3DI2 - chains A and B; structure by X-ray diffraction, 2.70 A resolution.

[Chain A]
Molecule: Interleukin-7
From: Homo sapiens
Notes: fragment: to 177
Reference sequence: P13232 (IL7_HUMAN); residues 1-152 here correspond to UniProt positions 26-177 (UniProt number = residue number + 25)
Sequence (154 residues; each row starts with the number of its first residue; numbers below 1 keep their minus sign (Met-1 is residue -1)):
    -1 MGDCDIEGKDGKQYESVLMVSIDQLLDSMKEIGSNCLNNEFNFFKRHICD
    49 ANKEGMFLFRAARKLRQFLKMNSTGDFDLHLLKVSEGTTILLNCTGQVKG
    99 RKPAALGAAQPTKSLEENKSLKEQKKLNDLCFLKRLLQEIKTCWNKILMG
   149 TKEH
Disordered / not traced: -1 to 7, 92-121
Construct notes: expression tag (-1 to 0); engineered mutation Ala106 (Glu131 in P13232)
Swiss-Prot annotation at these positions:
  - glycosylation (N-linked (GlcNAc...) asparagine): Asn70, Asn91, Asn116
Disulfides: Cys34-Cys129, Cys47-Cys141
From the paper describing this entry:
  - contacts within the chain: Thr86-Trp142
  - mutagenesis - E106A: unchanged binding to Interleukin-7 receptor subunit alpha (chain B)

[Chain B]
Molecule: Interleukin-7 receptor subunit alpha
From: Homo sapiens
Notes: fragment: to 239 (ligand binding ectodomain)
Reference sequence: P16871 (IL7RA_HUMAN); residues 1-219 here correspond to UniProt positions 21-239 (UniProt number = residue number + 20)
Sequence (223 residues; row label = number of the first residue in the row; numbers below 1 keep their minus sign (Gly-3 is residue -3)):
    -3 GSHMESGYAQNGDLEDAELDDYSFSCYSQLEVNGSQHSLTCAFEDPDVNT
    47 TNLEFEICGALVEVKCLNFRKLQEIYFIETKKFLLIGKSNICVKVGEKSL
    97 TCKKIDLTTIVKPEAPFDLSVVYREGANDFVVTFNTSHLQKKYVKVLMHD
   147 VAYRQEKDENKWTHVNLSSTKLTLLQRKLQPAAMYEIKVRSIPDHYFKGF
   197 WSEWSPSYYFRTPEINNSSGEMD
Disordered / not traced: -3 to 16, 212-219
Construct notes: expression tag (-3 to 0); engineered mutation Val118 (Ile138 in P16871)
Swiss-Prot annotation at these positions:
  - motif: Trp197 to Ser201 (WSXWS motif)
  - glycosylation (N-linked (GlcNAc...) asparagine): Asn29, Asn45, Asn131, Asn162, Asn212, Asn213
Disulfides: Cys22-Cys37, Cys54-Cys62, Cys88-Cys98
From the paper describing this entry:
  - contacts within the chain: Ser24-Leu103 (hydrogen bond), Val185-Ser201 (hydrogen bond)
  - conformationally variable residues (order/disorder transition): Asn29
  - disease-associated variants - S24R, L35R, C54Y, C98Y, P112H, P112S, L115R, S198N, W200C, S201I: decreased stability (proposed by the authors, not directly observed)
  - disease-associated variants - R186*, W197* (citing earlier work)

[How chain A and chain B interact]
Contacting residue pairs (25; chain A residue first):
  Lys10(A) - Tyr192(B)
  Gln11(A) - Ile82(B)
  Gln11(A) - Tyr192(B)  hydrogen bond
  Ser14(A) - Tyr139(B)
  Ser14(A) - Tyr192(B)
  Val15(A) - Leu80(B)
  Val15(A) - Leu81(B)
  Val15(A) - Ile82(B)  hydrophobic
  Val15(A) - Tyr139(B)
  Leu16(A) - Ile82(B)  hydrophobic
  Val18(A) - Lys138(B)
  Val18(A) - Tyr139(B)
  Gln22(A) - Lys138(B)
  Ser71(A) - Glu59(B)
  Asp74(A) - Ser31(B)  hydrogen bond
  Asp74(A) - Lys77(B)  salt bridge
  Leu77(A) - Val58(B)  hydrophobic
  Leu77(A) - Lys77(B)
  Lys81(A) - Lys77(B)  hydrogen bond (side chain-backbone)
  Lys81(A) - Phe79(B)
  Lys81(A) - Leu80(B)
  Glu84(A) - Leu57(B)
  Glu84(A) - Val58(B)
  Gly85(A) - Ile82(B)
  Leu89(A) - Ile82(B)  hydrophobic
Other interface residues (no listed pair), chain A (17 interface residues in all): Ser19, Thr72, Leu80
Other interface residues (no listed pair), chain B (15 interface residues in all): Lys78, His191, Phe193
The authors on this interface:
  - pairs named by the authors: Gln11(A)-Tyr192(B) (hydrogen bond), Ser19(A)-Tyr139(B), Asp74(A)-Lys77(B), Asp74(A)-Ser31(B), Lys81(A)-Lys77(B) (hydrogen bond), Glu84(A)-Val58(B)

[Overview]
Chain A and chain B form an interface of 17 and 15 residues respectively, with 3 hydrogen bonds and 1 salt
bridge. Among the polar pairs are Asp74(A)-Lys77(B), Gln11(A)-Tyr192(B) and Asp74(A)-Ser31(B). The authors
report hydrogen bonds between Gln11(A) and Tyr192(B) and Lys81(A) and Lys77(B); contacts between Ser19(A) and
Tyr139(B), Asp74(A) and Lys77(B) and Asp74(A) and Ser31(B) among others. From the paper: S24R, L35R and C54Y
of chain B, among others, reduce stability; conformational variability at Asn29(B); 11 substitutions were
tested in all.
Chain A is Interleukin-7 and chain B is Interleukin-7 receptor subunit alpha, both from Homo sapiens; the
structure, Crystal structure of the complex of human interleukin-7 with unglycosylated human interleukin-7
receptor alpha ectodomain, was determined by X-ray diffraction together with 3DI3 from the same study.
